Entry 9BT5 (X-ray diffraction, 2.50 A resolution); this record covers chains A and C of the 3 polymer chains in the assembly.

Chain A:
Name: Hemagglutinin
Source organism: Influenza A virus (A/Shanghai/02/2013(H7N9))
Notes: fragment: HA1 domain
UniProtKB: R4NN21 (R4NN21_9INFA); residues 46-262 here correspond to UniProt positions 64-280 (UniProt number = residue number + 18)
Sequence (217 residues; numbered 46 to 262; the number before each row is that of its first residue):
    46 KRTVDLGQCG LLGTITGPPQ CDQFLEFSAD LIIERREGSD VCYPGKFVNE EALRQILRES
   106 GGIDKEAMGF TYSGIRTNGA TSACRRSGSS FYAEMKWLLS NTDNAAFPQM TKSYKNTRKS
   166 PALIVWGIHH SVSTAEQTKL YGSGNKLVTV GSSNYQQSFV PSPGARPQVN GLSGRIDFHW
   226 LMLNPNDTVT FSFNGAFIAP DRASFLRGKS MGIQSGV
Disulfides: Cys54-Cys66, Cys87-Cys129
Covalent attachments: N-acetylglucosamine (NAG) linked to Asn231
Small-molecule neighbours: N-acetyl-alpha-neuraminic acid (SIA): Tyr88, Gly124, Ala125, Thr126, Ser127, Trp142, Leu144, His174, Ser176, Val177, Glu181, Lys184, Leu185, Leu217, Gly219

Chain C:
Name: Monoclonal antibody H7-235 heavy chain
Source organism: Homo sapiens
Notes: antibody fragment or engineered binder
Sequence (228 residues; row label = number of the first residue in the row):
     1 QVQLVESGGG VVQPGESLRL SCAASGFAFR TYGMHWVRQA PGKGLEWVGV IWYDGSNKYY
    61 GDSVKGRFTI SRDNSQNTLY LQMNSLRAED TAVYYCARNG ERWRVEDYYY GMDVWGQGTL
   121 VTVSSASFKG PSVFPLAPSS KSTSGGTAAL GCLVKDYFPE PVTVSWNSGA LTSGVHTFPA
   181 VLQSSGLYSL SSVVTVPSSS LGTQTYICNV NHKPSNTKVD KKVEPKSC
Disordered / not traced: 140-145, 224-228
Disulfides: Cys22-Cys96, Cys152-Cys208

Interface between chain A and chain C:
Pairs across the interface (24; chain A residue first):
  Asp67(A) with Ala28(C); Arg30(C), hydrogen bond (backbone-side chain)
  Gln68(A) with Arg30(C)
  Leu70(A) with Thr31(C)
  Glu111(A) with Arg104(C)
  Ala112(A) with Arg102(C); Trp103(C)
  Thr116(A) with Trp103(C)
  Arg131(A) with Ser25(C); Gly26(C), hydrogen bond (backbone-backbone); Phe27(C); Ala28(C)
  Ser132(A) with Ser25(C)
  Gly133(A) with Gln1(C)
  Ser134(A) with Gln1(C), hydrogen bond (backbone-backbone)
  Ser135(A) with Gly26(C), hydrogen bond (side chain-backbone); Phe27(C)
  Ala138(A) with Ala28(C), hydrophobic; Arg102(C), hydrogen bond (backbone-side chain)
  Glu139(A) with Arg102(C), salt bridge
  Lys141(A) with Tyr32(C)
  Asp246(A) with Arg102(C), salt bridge
  Arg247(A) with Thr31(C); Arg102(C)
Interface residues without a listed pair, chain A (20 interface residues in all): Glu71, Gly114, Phe115, Ala125
Interface residues without a listed pair, chain C (13 interface residues in all): Tyr53, Glu101

Overview:
20 residues of chain A and 13 residues of chain C are in contact; the contacts include 5 hydrogen bonds and 2
salt bridges. Polar pairs include Glu139(A)-Arg102(C), Asp246(A)-Arg102(C) and Asp67(A)-Arg30(C). Bound to
chain A: N-acetyl-alpha-neuraminic acid. Covalently linked N-acetylglucosamine: at Asn231(A).
Chain A is Hemagglutinin (Influenza A virus (A/Shanghai/02/2013(H7N9))) and chain C is Monoclonal antibody
H7-235 heavy chain (Homo sapiens); the structure, The crystal structure of the HA1 domain of hemagglutinin
from A/Shanghai/02/2013 (H7N9) bound to H7-235 Fab, was determined by X-ray diffraction.
